7D6Q - chains A and D of the 6 polymer chains in the assembly; structure by X-ray diffraction, 1.80 A resolution.

== Chain A ==
Protein: rRNA N-glycosylase
Organism: Escherichia coli
Notes: EC 3.2.2.22
UniProt: Q8XBV2 (Q8XBV2_ECOLX); residues 1-297 here correspond to UniProt positions 23-319 (UniProt number = residue number + 22)
Amino-acid sequence (297 residues; row label = number of the first residue in the row):
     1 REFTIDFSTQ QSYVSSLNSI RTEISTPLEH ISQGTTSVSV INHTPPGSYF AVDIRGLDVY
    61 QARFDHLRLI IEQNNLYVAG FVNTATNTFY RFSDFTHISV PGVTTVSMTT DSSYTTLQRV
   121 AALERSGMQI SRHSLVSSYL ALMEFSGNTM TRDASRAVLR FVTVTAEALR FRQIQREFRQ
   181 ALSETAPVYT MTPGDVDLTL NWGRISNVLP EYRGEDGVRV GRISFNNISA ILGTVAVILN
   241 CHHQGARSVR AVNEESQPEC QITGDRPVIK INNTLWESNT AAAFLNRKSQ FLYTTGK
Disordered / not traced: 243-256
Disulfides: C241-C260
From the paper describing this entry:
  - catalytic residues: E167, R170 (citing earlier work)

== Chain D ==
Protein: Shiga toxin 2 B subunit
Organism: Escherichia coli
UniProt: Q7DJJ2 (Q7DJJ2_ECOLX); residues 1-70 here correspond to UniProt positions 20-89 (UniProt number = residue number + 19)
Amino-acid sequence (70 residues; numbered 1 to 70; the number before each row is that of its first residue):
     1 ADCAKGKIEF SKYNEDDTFT VKVDGKEYWT SRWNLQPLLQ SAQLTGMTVT IKSSTCESGS
    61 GFAEVQFNND
Disulfides: C3-C56
From the paper describing this entry:
  - mutagenesis - W29A, W33A, G61A: decreased binding to MMbetaA-tet

== How chain A and chain D interact ==
Contacting residue pairs (23; chain A residue first):
  L200(A) - N69(D)
  L200(A) - D70(D)
  R204(A) - T45(D)
  R222(A) - N69(D)
  I262(A) - Q43(D)
  I262(A) - L44(D)
  I262(A) - T45(D)
  I262(A) - G46(D)
  T263(A) - L44(D)
  N279(A) - L44(D)  hydrogen bond (side chain-backbone)
  A282(A) - L44(D)
  A283(A) - S41(D)  hydrogen bond (backbone-side chain)
  A283(A) - L44(D)  hydrophobic
  A283(A) - T45(D)
  N286(A) - P37(D)  hydrogen bond (side chain-backbone)
  N286(A) - Q40(D)  hydrogen bond
  N286(A) - S41(D)  hydrogen bond
  R287(A) - P37(D)
  R287(A) - S41(D)  hydrogen bond
  Y293(A) - N34(D)  hydrogen bond (side chain-backbone)
  Y293(A) - P37(D)  hydrophobic
  G296(A) - W33(D)
  K297(A) - W33(D)
Interface residues without a listed pair, chain A (15 interface residues in all): D197, T280
Interface residues without a listed pair, chain D (12 interface residues in all): L38

== Overview ==
The interface between chain A and chain D involves 15 residues on one side and 12 on the other, with 7
hydrogen bonds. Among the polar pairs are N279(A)-L44(D), A283(A)-S41(D) and N286(A)-P37(D). From the paper:
catalytic residues E167(A) and R170(A); W29A, W33A and G61A of chain D reduce binding to MMbetaA-tet.
Chain A is rRNA N-glycosylase and chain D is Shiga toxin 2 B subunit, both from Escherichia coli; the
structure, Crystal structure of the Stx2a, was determined by X-ray diffraction together with 7D6R from the
same study.
